Entry 6O5V (X-ray diffraction, 2.15 A resolution); this record covers chains A and B.

Chain A (and B):
Protein: Acetylcholinesterase
Source organism: Homo sapiens
Notes: EC 3.1.1.7; chain B of this document is another copy of the same molecule, construct and numbering; everything in this record applies to it too
UniProtKB: P22303 (ACES_HUMAN); residues 1-547 here correspond to UniProt positions 32-578 (UniProt number = residue number + 31)
Chain sequence (550 residues; numbered -2 to 547; the number before each row is that of its first residue; numbers below 1 keep their minus sign (Gly-2 is residue -2)):
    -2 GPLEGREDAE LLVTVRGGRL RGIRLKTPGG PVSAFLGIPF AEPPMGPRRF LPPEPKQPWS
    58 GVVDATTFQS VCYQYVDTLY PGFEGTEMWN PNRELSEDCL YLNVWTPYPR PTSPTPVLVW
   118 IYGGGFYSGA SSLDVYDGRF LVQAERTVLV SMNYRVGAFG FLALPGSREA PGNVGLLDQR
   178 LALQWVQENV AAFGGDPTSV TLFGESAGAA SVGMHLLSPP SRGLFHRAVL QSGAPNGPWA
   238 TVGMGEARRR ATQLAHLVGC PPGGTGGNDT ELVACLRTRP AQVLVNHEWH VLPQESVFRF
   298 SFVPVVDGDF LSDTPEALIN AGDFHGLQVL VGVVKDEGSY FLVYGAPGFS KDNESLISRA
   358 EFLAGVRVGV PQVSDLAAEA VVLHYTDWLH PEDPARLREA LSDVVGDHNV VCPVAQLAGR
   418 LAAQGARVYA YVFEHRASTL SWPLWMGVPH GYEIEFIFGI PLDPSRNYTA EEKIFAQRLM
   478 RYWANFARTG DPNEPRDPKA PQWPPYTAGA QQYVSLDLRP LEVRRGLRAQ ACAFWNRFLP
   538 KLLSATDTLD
Not modelled in the structure: -2 to 3, 544-547
Disulfides: Cys69-Cys96, Cys257-Cys272, Cys409-Cys529
Differences from the reference sequence: expression tag (-2 to 0)
Ligand contacts: LND (4-carbamoyl-1-(3-{2-[(E)-(hydroxyimino)methyl]-1H-imidazol-1-yl}propyl)pyridin-1-ium): Tyr72, Asp74, Gly121, Gly122, Tyr124, Trp286, Ser293, Val294, Phe295, Arg296, Phe297, Tyr337, Phe338, Tyr341
Swiss-Prot annotation at these positions:
  - active site: Ser203 (Acyl-ester intermediate), Glu334 (Charge relay system), His447 (Charge relay system)
  - binding site (galanthamine): Trp86, Glu202, Ser203, Tyr337
  - binding site (huperzine A): Trp86, Tyr133, Tyr337
  - binding site (huprine W): Gly122, Ser203, Trp439, His447
  - glycosylation (N-linked (GlcNAc...) asparagine): Asn265, Asn350, Asn464

How chain A and chain B interact:
Pairs across the interface (27; chain A residue first):
  Thr75(A) - Thr75(B)  hydrogen bond
  Tyr77(A) - Asn283(B)
  Pro78(A) - Gln279(B)
  Pro78(A) - Asn283(B)
  His253(A) - Asn350(B)  hydrogen bond (backbone-side chain)
  Leu254(A) - Ser347(B)  hydrogen bond (backbone-side chain)
  Leu254(A) - Asp349(B)
  Leu254(A) - Asn350(B)
  Val255(A) - Asp349(B)
  Gly256(A) - Asp349(B)  hydrogen bond (backbone-backbone)
  Gly256(A) - Asn350(B)
  Gln279(A) - Pro78(B)
  Val280(A) - Asp349(B)
  Asn283(A) - Tyr77(B)
  Asn283(A) - Pro78(B)
  His284(A) - Ser347(B)
  His284(A) - Asp349(B)  salt bridge
  Ser347(A) - Leu254(B)  hydrogen bond (side chain-backbone)
  Ser347(A) - His284(B)
  Asp349(A) - Leu254(B)
  Asp349(A) - Val255(B)
  Asp349(A) - Gly256(B)  hydrogen bond (backbone-backbone)
  Asp349(A) - Val280(B)
  Asp349(A) - His284(B)  salt bridge
  Asn350(A) - His253(B)  hydrogen bond (side chain-backbone)
  Asn350(A) - Leu254(B)
  Asn350(A) - Gly256(B)
Other interface residues (no listed pair), chain A (15 interface residues in all): Leu76
Other interface residues (no listed pair), chain B (15 interface residues in all): Leu76

In short:
The chain A/chain B interface involves 15 residues from each chain; the contacts include 7 hydrogen bonds and
2 salt bridges. Polar contacts include His284(A)-Asp349(B), Thr75(A)-Thr75(B) and His253(A)-Asn350(B). Bound
to chain A: compound LND.
Chain A and chain B are both Acetylcholinesterase (Homo sapiens); the structure, Binary complex of native
hAChE with oxime reactivator RS-170B, was determined by X-ray diffraction (same publication as 6O5R, 6O5S and
6O66).
